Entry 8S7G (electron microscopy, 3.43 A resolution); this record covers chains A and G of the 14 polymer chains in the assembly.

# Chain A
Molecule: LexA repressor
Organism: Pseudomonas aeruginosa
Notes: EC 3.4.21.88
Reference sequence: P37452 (LEXA_PSEAE); numbering as in UniProt (aligned over 2-204)
Amino-acid sequence (211 residues; each row starts with the number of its first residue; numbers below 1 keep their minus sign (Met-6 is residue -6)):
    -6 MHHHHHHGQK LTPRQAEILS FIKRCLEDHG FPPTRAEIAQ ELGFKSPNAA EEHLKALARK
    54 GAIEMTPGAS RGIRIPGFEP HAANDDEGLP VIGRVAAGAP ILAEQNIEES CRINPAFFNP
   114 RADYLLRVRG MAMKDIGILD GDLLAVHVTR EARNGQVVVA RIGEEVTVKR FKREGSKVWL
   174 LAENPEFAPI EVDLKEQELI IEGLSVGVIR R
Not modelled in the structure: -6 to 80
Sequence notes: initiating methionine (-6); expression tag (-5 to 1); engineered mutation Ala125 (Ser in P37452)
Curated features (UniProtKB/Swiss-Prot):
  - DNA-binding region: Arg28 to Lys48 (H-T-H motif)
  - active site: Lys162 (For autocatalytic cleavage activity)
  - site: Ala90, Gly91 (Cleavage)
What the authors report for this chain:
  - mutagenesis - G91D, S125A: abolished catalytic activity
  - catalytic residues: Lys162 (citing earlier work)

# Chain G
Molecule: Protein RecA
Organism: Pseudomonas aeruginosa
Reference sequence: P08280 (RECA_PSEAE); residue numbers follow UniProt; this construct covers 2-346
Amino-acid sequence (361 residues; each row starts with the number of its first residue; numbers below 1 keep their minus sign (Met-14 is residue -14)):
   -14 MHHHHHHKLE NLYFQGDENK KRALAAALGQ IERQFGKGAV MRMGDHERQA IPAISTGSLG
    46 LDIALGIGGL PKGRIVEIYG PESSGKTTLT LSVIAEAQKQ GATCAFVDAE HALDPDYAGK
   106 LGVNVDDLLV SQPDTGEQAL EITDMLVRSN AVDVIIVDSV AALVPKAEIE GEMGDAHVGL
   166 QARLMSQALR KITGNIKNAN CLVIFINQIR MKIGVMFGNP ETTTGGNALK FYASVRLDIR
   226 RTGAVKEGDE VVGSETRVKV VKNKVSPPFR QAEFQILYGK GIYRTGEIID LGVQLGLVEK
   286 SGAWYSYQGS KIGQGKANAA KYLEDNPEIG SVLEKTIRDQ LLAKSGPVKA DAEEVADAEA
   346 D
Not modelled in the structure: -14 to 0, 329-346
Sequence notes: initiating methionine (-14); expression tag (-13 to 1)
Curated features (UniProtKB/Swiss-Prot):
  - binding site (ATP): Gly65 to Thr72
Metal / ion sites: Mg2+: Thr72 (together with ATP-gamma-S)
Small-molecule neighbours:
  - ATP-gamma-S (AGS; phosphothiophosphoric acid-adenylate ester), molecule 1: Pro66, Glu67, Ser68, Ser69, Gly70, Lys71, Thr72, Thr73, Glu95, Asp99, Tyr102, Arg226, Ser239, Tyr263
  - ATP-gamma-S (AGS), molecule 2: Lys215, Phe216, Lys247, Asn248, Lys249, Val250, Ser251, Pro252, Pro253
What the authors report for this chain:
  - mutagenesis - F202A: decreased binding to the 36-nt DNA strand
  - mutagenesis - M201A: unchanged binding to the 36-nt DNA strand

# Interface between chain A and chain G
Contacting residue pairs (7; chain A residue first):
  Glu144(A) - Ile198(G)
  Phe164(A) - Met201(G)  hydrophobic
  Arg166(A) - Met201(G)
  Leu187(A) - Met201(G)
  Leu187(A) - Phe202(G)  hydrophobic
  Lys188(A) - Phe202(G)
  Glu191(A) - Val200(G)
Also at the interface, not in a pair above, chain A (10 interface residues in all): Arg143, Ala145, Ser169, Leu192
Also at the interface, not in a pair above, chain G (5 interface residues in all): Gly199
From the paper, about this interface:
  - pairs named by the authors: Phe164(A)-Met201(G) (hydrophobic contact), Leu192(A)-Met201(G) (hydrophobic contact)
  - interface residues, chain G: Lys197(G), Met201(G)
  - hot spots on chain G (mutagenesis) - F202A: abolished catalytic activity with LexA repressor (chain A)
  - hot spots on chain G (mutagenesis) - M201A: decreased catalytic activity with LexA repressor (chain A)

# In short
10 residues of chain A face 5 of chain G across their interface. The authors report hydrophobic contacts
between Phe164(A) and Met201(G) and Leu192(A) and Met201(G). Chain G binds ATP-gamma-S. From the paper: the
catalytic residue Lys162(A); G91D and S125A of chain A abolish catalytic activity; 4 substitutions were tested
in all.
Here chain A is LexA repressor and chain G is Protein RecA, both from Pseudomonas aeruginosa. Entry 8S7G
(Cryo-EM structure of Pseudomonas aeruginosa Recombinase A (RecA) in complex with LexAS125A mutant) was
determined by electron microscopy (same publication as 8S70 and 8B0V).
